PDB entry 8SUG | electron microscopy, 4.20 A resolution (low resolution: residue-level contacts below are approximate; hydrogen-bond / salt-bridge calls are withheld) | chains b and e of the 33 polymer chains in the assembly

[Chain b (and e)]
Protein: B-type flagellin
Source organism: Pseudomonas aeruginosa PAO1
Notes: chain e of this document is another copy of the same molecule, construct and numbering; everything in this record applies to it too
UniProt: P72151 (FLICB_PSEAE); residues 5-488 here = UniProt positions 5-488
Amino-acid sequence (484 residues; each row starts with the number of its first residue):
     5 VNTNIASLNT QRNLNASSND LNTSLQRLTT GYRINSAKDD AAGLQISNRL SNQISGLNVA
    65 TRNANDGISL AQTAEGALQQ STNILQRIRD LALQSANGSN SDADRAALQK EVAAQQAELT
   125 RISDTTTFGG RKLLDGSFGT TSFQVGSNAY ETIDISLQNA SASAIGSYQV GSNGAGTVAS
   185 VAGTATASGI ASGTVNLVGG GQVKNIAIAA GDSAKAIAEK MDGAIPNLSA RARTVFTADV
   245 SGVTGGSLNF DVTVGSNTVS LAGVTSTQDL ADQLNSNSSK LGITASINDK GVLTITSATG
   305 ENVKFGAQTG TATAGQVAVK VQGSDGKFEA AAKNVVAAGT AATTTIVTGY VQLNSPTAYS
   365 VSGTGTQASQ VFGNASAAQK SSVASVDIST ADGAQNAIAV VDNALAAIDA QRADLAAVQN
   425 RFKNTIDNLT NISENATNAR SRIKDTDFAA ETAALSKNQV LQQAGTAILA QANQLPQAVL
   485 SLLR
Sequence notes: conflict Ala420 (Gly in P72151)

[Interface between chain b and chain e]
Pairs across the interface (61; chain b residue first):
  Leu25(b) with Leu479(e)
  Leu29(b) with Ile472(e)
  Gln30(b) with Asn13(e)
  Leu32(b) with Ile472(e)
  Thr33(b) with Asn13(e); Thr14(e); Asn17(e); Leu465(e)
  Thr34(b) with Asn17(e)
  Arg66(b) with Arg37(e); Arg446(e)
  Asn69(b) with Arg446(e)
  Ser73(b) with Asn439(e); Ala443(e); Arg446(e)
  Gln76(b) with Asn439(e)
  Thr77(b) with Asn439(e)
  Gln84(b) with Asp431(e); Asn432(e); Asn435(e)
  Ile88(b) with Asn428(e)
  Asp108(b) with Asp413(e)
  Ala110(b) with Asn231(e)
  Ala111(b) with Ala417(e)
  Lys114(b) with Ala414(e); Ala417(e); Asp418(e)
  Glu115(b) with Ala417(e); Ala421(e); Asn424(e)
  Ala118(b) with Ala421(e); Arg425(e)
  Gln119(b) with Asn424(e); Asn428(e)
  Ala121(b) with Arg425(e)
  Glu122(b) with Ile157(e); Arg425(e); Thr429(e)
  Arg125(b) with Val149(e); Glu155(e); Ile157(e); Thr429(e); Asn432(e)
  Ile126(b) with Asn432(e)
  Asp128(b) with Glu155(e)
  Thr129(b) with Gly150(e); Glu155(e)
  Thr130(b) with Ile436(e)
  Thr131(b) with Gln57(e); Asn152(e)
  Phe132(b) with Leu54(e); Gln57(e)
  Gly133(b) with Arg53(e); Gln57(e)
  Gln467(b) with Ala482(e); Leu486(e)
  Thr470(b) with Val483(e); Leu486(e)
  Ala471(b) with Leu486(e)
  Leu473(b) with Leu487(e)
  Ala474(b) with Leu486(e)
Also at the interface, not in a pair above, chain b (42 interface residues in all): Asn26, Ile72, Ala81, Asn87, Ala107, Gln463, Asn477
Also at the interface, not in a pair above, chain e (41 interface residues in all): Ala10, Ser151, Pro230, Ala420, Ile447

[In short]
42 residues of chain b and 41 residues of chain e are in contact.
Both chains are B-type flagellin (Pseudomonas aeruginosa PAO1). Entry 8SUG (Cryo-EM structure of the wild type
P. aeruginosa flagellar filament) was determined by electron microscopy (same publication as 8ERM).
